PDB entry 8TPW | electron microscopy, 3.46 A resolution | chains A and B of the 5 polymer chains in the assembly

Chain A (and B):
Name: EryAII, 6-deoxyerythronolide-B synthase EryA3, modules 5 and 6
Organism: Saccharopolyspora erythraea
Notes: EC 2.3.1.94; fragment: DEBS Module 3; chain B of this document is another copy of the same molecule, construct and numbering; everything in this record applies to it too
UniProt: Q5UNP5 (Q5UNP5_SACER); residues 3-1466 here correspond to UniProt positions 2-1465 (UniProt number = residue number - 1)
Chain sequence (1766 residues; numbered 0 to 1765; the number before each row is that of its first residue; numbering starts at 0):
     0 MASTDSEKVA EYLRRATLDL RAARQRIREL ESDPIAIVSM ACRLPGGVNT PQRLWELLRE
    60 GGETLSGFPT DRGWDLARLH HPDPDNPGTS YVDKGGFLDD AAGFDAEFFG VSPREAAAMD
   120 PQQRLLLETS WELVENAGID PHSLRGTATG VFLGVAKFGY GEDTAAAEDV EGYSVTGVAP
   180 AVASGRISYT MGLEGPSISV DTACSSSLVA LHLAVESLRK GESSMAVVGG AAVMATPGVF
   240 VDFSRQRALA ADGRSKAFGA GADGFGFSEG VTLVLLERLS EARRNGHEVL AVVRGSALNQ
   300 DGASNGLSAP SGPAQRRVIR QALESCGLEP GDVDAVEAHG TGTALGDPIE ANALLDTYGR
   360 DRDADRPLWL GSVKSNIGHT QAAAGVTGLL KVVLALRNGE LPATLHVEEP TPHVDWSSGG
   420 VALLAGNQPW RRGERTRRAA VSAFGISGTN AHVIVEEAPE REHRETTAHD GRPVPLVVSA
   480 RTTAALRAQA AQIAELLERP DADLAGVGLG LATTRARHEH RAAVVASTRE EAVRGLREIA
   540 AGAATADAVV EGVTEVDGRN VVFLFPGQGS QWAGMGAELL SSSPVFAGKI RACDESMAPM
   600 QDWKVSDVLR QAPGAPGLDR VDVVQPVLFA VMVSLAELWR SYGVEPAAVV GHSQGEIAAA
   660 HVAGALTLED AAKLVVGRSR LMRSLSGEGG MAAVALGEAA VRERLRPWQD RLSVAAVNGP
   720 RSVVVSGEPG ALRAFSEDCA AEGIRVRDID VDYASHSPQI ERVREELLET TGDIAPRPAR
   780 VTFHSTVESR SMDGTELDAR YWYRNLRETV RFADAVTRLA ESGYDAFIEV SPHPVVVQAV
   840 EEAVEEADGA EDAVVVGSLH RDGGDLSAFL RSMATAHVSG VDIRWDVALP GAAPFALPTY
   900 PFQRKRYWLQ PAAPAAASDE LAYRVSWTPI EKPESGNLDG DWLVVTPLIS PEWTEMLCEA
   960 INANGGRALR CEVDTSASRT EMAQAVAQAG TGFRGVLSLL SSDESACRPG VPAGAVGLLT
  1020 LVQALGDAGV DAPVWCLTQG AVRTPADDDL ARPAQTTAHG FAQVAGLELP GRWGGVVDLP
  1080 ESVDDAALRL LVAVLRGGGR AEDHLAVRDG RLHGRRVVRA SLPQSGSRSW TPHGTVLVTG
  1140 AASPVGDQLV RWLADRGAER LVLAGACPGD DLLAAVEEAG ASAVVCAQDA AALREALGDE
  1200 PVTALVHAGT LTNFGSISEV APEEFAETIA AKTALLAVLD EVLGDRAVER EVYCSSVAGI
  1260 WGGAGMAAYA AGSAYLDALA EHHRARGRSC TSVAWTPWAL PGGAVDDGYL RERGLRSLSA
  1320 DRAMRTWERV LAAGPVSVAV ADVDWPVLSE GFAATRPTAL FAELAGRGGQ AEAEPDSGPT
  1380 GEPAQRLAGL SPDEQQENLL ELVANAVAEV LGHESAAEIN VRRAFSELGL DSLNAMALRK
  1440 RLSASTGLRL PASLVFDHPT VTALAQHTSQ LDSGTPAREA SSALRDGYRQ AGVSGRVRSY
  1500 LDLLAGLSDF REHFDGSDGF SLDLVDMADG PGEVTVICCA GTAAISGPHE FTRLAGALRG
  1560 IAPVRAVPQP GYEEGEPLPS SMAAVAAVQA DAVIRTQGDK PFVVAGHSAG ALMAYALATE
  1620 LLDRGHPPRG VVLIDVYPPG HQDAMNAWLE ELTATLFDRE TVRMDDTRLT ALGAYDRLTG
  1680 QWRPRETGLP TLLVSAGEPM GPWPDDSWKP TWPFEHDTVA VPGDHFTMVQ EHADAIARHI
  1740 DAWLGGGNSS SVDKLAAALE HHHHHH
Disordered / not traced: 0-2, 694-695, 710-712, 911-1765 (chain B: 0-2, 692-699, 911-1765)
Modified / non-standard residues: S1431 (4'-phosphopanthetheine-serine; 4HH)
Construct notes: expression tag (0-2); conflict T481 (Ser480 in Q5UNP5)

Chain A / chain B interface:
Pairs across the interface (67; chain A residue first):
  V8(A) - V8(B)  hydrophobic
  Y11(A) - L12(B)
  L12(A) - V8(B)  hydrophobic
  L12(A) - Y11(B)
  L12(A) - L12(B)  hydrophobic
  A15(A) - A15(B)  hydrophobic
  D18(A) - L19(B)
  L19(A) - D18(B)
  L19(A) - L19(B)
  A22(A) - A22(B)  hydrophobic
  A22(A) - I26(B)
  R23(A) - D18(B)  salt bridge
  I26(A) - A22(B)
  I26(A) - R25(B)
  I26(A) - I26(B)  hydrophobic
  L29(A) - L29(B)  hydrophobic
  E30(A) - R25(B)  salt bridge
  V169(A) - Q245(B)
  G171(A) - Q245(B)
  V174(A) - D241(B)
  A180(A) - D200(B)
  A180(A) - T201(B)
  A180(A) - A202(B)
  R185(A) - L306(B)
  S187(A) - Q299(B)  hydrogen bond
  Y188(A) - G301(B)
  Y188(A) - S303(B)
  Y188(A) - G305(B)
  L192(A) - G301(B)
  E193(A) - Q299(B)  hydrogen bond (backbone-backbone)
  G194(A) - Q299(B)
  S196(A) - T201(B)
  S196(A) - T448(B)
  I197(A) - V208(B)  hydrophobic
  S198(A) - V199(B)
  S198(A) - D200(B)  hydrogen bond (backbone-backbone)
  S198(A) - T201(B)
  V199(A) - I197(B)  hydrophobic
  D200(A) - A180(B)
  D200(A) - S198(B)  hydrogen bond (backbone-side chain)
  T201(A) - A180(B)
  T201(A) - S196(B)
  A202(A) - A180(B)
  H211(A) - E221(B)  salt bridge
  E215(A) - K219(B)
  K219(A) - E215(B)
  E221(A) - L297(B)
  D241(A) - V174(B)
  R244(A) - V169(B)
  Q245(A) - V169(B)
  Q245(A) - G171(B)
  L297(A) - E221(B)
  N298(A) - E193(B)
  Q299(A) - L192(B)
  Q299(A) - E193(B)  hydrogen bond (backbone-backbone)
  Q299(A) - G194(B)
  Q299(A) - S196(B)
  G301(A) - Y188(B)
  G301(A) - L192(B)
  A302(A) - G191(B)
  S303(A) - Y188(B)
  G305(A) - Y188(B)  hydrogen bond (backbone-side chain)
  L306(A) - T175(B)
  L306(A) - Y188(B)  hydrophobic
  R316(A) - E193(B)
  S446(A) - G184(B)
  T448(A) - S196(B)
Other interface residues (no listed pair), chain A (59 interface residues in all): R25, K156, E161, A166, D168, P179, V181, G184, G191, P195, V208, L212, D300
Other interface residues (no listed pair), chain B (59 interface residues in all): E30, K156, E161, D168, E170, P179, R185, S187, P195, H211, L212, R244, N298, D300, A302, N304, R316, S446

In short:
The chain A/chain B interface involves 59 residues from each chain; the contacts include 6 hydrogen bonds and
3 salt bridges. Polar contacts include R23(A)-D18(B), E30(A)-R25(B) and H211(A)-E221(B).
Both chains are EryAII, 6-deoxyerythronolide-B synthase EryA3, modules 5 and 6 (Saccharopolyspora erythraea).
Entry 8TPW (Crosslinked 6-deoxyerythronolide B synthase (DEBS) Module 3 in complex with antibody fragment 1B2:
cis-oriented 1B2 and ...) was determined by electron microscopy (same publication as 8TPX, 8TKO, 8TJN, 8TJO
and 8TJP).
